PDB entry 8I16 | X-ray diffraction, 2.24 A resolution | chain A

== Chain A ==
Molecule: Cas12g
Organism: Lachnospiraceae bacterium ND2006
Notes: engineered mutation(s): D513A
Chain sequence (775 residues; numbered 1 to 775; the number before each row is that of its first residue):
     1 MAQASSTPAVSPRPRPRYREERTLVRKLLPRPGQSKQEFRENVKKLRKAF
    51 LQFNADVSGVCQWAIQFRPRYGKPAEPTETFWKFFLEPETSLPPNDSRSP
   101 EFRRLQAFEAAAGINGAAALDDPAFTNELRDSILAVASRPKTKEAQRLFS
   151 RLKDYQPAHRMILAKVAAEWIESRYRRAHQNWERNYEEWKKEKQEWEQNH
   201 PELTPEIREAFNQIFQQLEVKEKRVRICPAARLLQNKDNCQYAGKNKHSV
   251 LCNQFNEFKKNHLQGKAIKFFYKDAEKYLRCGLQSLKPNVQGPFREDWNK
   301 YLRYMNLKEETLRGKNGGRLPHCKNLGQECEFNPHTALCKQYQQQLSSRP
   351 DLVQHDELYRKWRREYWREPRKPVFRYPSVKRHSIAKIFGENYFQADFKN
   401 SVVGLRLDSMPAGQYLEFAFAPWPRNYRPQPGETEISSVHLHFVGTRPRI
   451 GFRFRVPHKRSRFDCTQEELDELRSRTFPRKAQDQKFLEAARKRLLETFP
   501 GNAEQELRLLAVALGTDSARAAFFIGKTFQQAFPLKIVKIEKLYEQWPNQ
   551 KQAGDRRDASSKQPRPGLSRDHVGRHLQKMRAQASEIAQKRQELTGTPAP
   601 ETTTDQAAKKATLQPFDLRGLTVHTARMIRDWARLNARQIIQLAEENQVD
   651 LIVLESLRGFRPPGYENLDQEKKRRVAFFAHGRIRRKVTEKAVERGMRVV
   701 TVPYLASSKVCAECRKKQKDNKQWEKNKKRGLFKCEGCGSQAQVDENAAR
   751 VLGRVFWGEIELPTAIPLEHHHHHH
Disordered / not traced: 1-9, 545-621, 709-743, 761-775
Modified residues: Mse1, Mse161, Mse305, Mse410, Mse580, Mse628, Mse697 (selenomethionine)
Ion coordination: Zn2+ site 1: Cys228, His335, Cys339; Zn2+ site 2: His248, Cys252, Cys323, Cys330
From the paper describing this entry:
  - Zn2+ coordination: Cys228, Cys240, His248, Cys252, Cys323, Cys330, His335, Cys339
  - mutagenesis - H248A/C252A (Tm change 4.3 degC), C323A/C330A (Tm change 4.3 degC): decreased stability
  - mutagenesis - C228A/C240A, H248A/C252A, H335A/C339A: abolished catalytic activity on collateral RNase and single-strand DNase
  - conformationally variable residues (loop rearrangement): Glu655 to Ala680
  - catalytic residues: Glu655, Asp745
  - contacts within the chain: Arg224-Arg661 (hydrogen bond), Arg226-Glu666
  - mutagenesis - R661A/P662A/P663A, Y665A/E666A/N667A: decreased catalytic activity
  - mutagenesis - H248A/C252A, C323A/C330A: decreased catalytic activity on target RNA
  - mutagenesis - C228A/C240A, H335A/C339A: abolished catalytic activity on target RNA

== Overview ==
The Zn2+ site 1 is built by Cys228, His335 and Cys339. The Zn2+ site 2 is built by His248, Cys252, Cys323 and
Cys330. The paper reports catalytic residues Glu655 and Asp745; C228A/C240A, H248A/C252A and H335A/C339A
abolish catalytic activity on collateral RNase and single-strand DNase; 6 substitutions were tested in all.
Chain A is Cas12g (Lachnospiraceae bacterium ND2006); the structure, Crystal structure of the selenomethionine
(SeMet)-derived Cas12g (D513A) mutant, was determined by X-ray diffraction (same publication as 8I3Q).
